7F5M - chains B and C of the 3 polymer chains in the assembly; structure by X-ray diffraction, 2.40 A resolution.

[Chain B]
Molecule: Something about silencing protein 5
Source organism: Saccharomyces cerevisiae (strain ATCC 204508 / S288c)
UniProt: Q99314 (SAS5_YEAST); numbering as in UniProt (aligned over 2-139)
Chain sequence (139 residues; row label = number of the first residue in the row):
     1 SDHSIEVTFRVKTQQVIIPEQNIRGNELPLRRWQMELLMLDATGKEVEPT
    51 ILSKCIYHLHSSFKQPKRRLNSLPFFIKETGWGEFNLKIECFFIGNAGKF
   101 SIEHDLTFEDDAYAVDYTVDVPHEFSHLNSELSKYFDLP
Disordered / not traced: 1-3, 17-30
Construct notes: expression tag (1)
What the authors report for this chain:
  - mutagenesis - W82A: abolished binding to Lys-gln-leu-ala-ser-lys-ala-ala-arg-lbz-ser-ala-pro-ser-thr-gly-gly-val-lys-tyr (chain C)
  - mutagenesis - L30H: decreased binding to Lys-gln-leu-ala-ser-lys-ala-ala-arg-lbz-ser-ala-pro-ser-thr-gly-gly-val-lys-tyr (chain C)
  - mutagenesis - K64P: increased binding to Lys-gln-leu-ala-ser-lys-ala-ala-arg-lbz-ser-ala-pro-ser-thr-gly-gly-val-lys-tyr (chain C)
  - mutagenesis - K64P: increased binding to H3K27ac
  - mutagenesis - L30H: decreased binding to K27bz peptide
  - mutagenesis - K64P: increased binding to H3K27bz

[Chain C]
Molecule: Lys-gln-leu-ala-ser-lys-ala-ala-arg-lbz-ser-ala-pro-ser-thr-gly-gly-val-lys-tyr
Chain sequence (20 residues; row label = number of the first residue in the row):
    18 KQLASKAARXSAPSTGGVKY
Modified / non-standard residues: LBZ ((2S)-2-azanyl-6-benzamido-hexanoic acid) at position 27

[How chain B and chain C interact]
Contacting residue pairs (13):
  R10(B) - Q19(C)  hydrogen bond (side chain-backbone)
  R10(B) - L20(C)
  R10(B) - A21(C)
  T43(B) - K18(C)
  G44(B) - K18(C)
  G44(B) - Q19(C)  hydrogen bond (backbone-backbone)
  K45(B) - Q19(C)
  E46(B) - Q19(C)  hydrogen bond (backbone-side chain)
  D110(B) - R26(C)  salt bridge
  Y113(B) - S22(C)
  A114(B) - A21(C)
  A114(B) - S22(C)  hydrogen bond (backbone-backbone)
  D116(B) - A21(C)
Also at the interface, not in a pair above, chain B (11 interface residues in all): L40, V115
Also at the interface, not in a pair above, chain C (7 interface residues in all): K23

[In short]
11 residues of chain B face 7 of chain C across their interface; the contacts include 4 hydrogen bonds and 1
salt bridge. Polar contacts include D110(B)-R26(C), R10(B)-Q19(C) and E46(B)-Q19(C). The paper reports that
W82A of chain B abolishes binding to
Lys-gln-leu-ala-ser-lys-ala-ala-arg-lbz-ser-ala-pro-ser-thr-gly-gly-val-lys-tyr (chain C); L30H of chain B
reduces binding to Lys-gln-leu-ala-ser-lys-ala-ala-arg-lbz-ser-ala-pro-ser-thr-gly-gly-val-lys-tyr (chain C).
Chain B is Something about silencing protein 5 (Saccharomyces cerevisiae (strain ATCC 204508 / S288c)) and
chain C is Lys-gln-leu-ala-ser-lys-ala-ala-arg-lbz-ser-ala-pro-ser-thr-gly-gly-val-lys-tyr; the structure,
Crystal structure of Sas5 YEATS domain in complex with H3K27bz peptide, was determined by X-ray diffraction
(same publication as 7F3S, 7F4A, 7F4E and 7F51).
